Entry 8XQL (electron microscopy, 2.99 A resolution); this record covers chains A and B of the 5 polymer chains in the assembly.

[Chain A]
Name: Guanine nucleotide-binding protein G(t) subunit alpha-3
From: Homo sapiens
Amino-acid sequence (264 residues; each row starts with the number of its first residue; numbers below 1 keep their minus sign (Met-14 is residue -14)):
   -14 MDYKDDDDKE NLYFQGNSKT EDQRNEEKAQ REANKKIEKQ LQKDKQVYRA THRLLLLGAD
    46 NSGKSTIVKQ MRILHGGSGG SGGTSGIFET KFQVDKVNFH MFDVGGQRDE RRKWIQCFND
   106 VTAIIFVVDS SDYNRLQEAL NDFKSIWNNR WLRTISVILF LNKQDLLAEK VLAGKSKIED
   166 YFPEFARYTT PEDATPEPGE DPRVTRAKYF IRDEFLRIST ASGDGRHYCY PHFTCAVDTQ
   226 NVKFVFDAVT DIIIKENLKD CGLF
Disordered / not traced: -14 to 4, 65-69
Residues lining bound ligands: GOQ (8-methoxy-6-nitro-naphtho[1,2-e][1,3]benzodioxole-5-carboxylic acid): Asp236, Ile239, Lys240, Leu243, Phe249

[Chain B]
Name: Guanine nucleotide-binding protein G(I)/G(S)/G(T) subunit beta-1
From: Homo sapiens
Reference sequence: P62873 (GBB1_HUMAN); residue numbers follow UniProt; this construct covers 1-340
Amino-acid sequence (366 residues; each row starts with the number of its first residue):
     1 MSELDQLRQE AEQLKNQIRD ARKACADATL SQITNNIDPV GRIQMRTRRT LRGHLAKIYA
    61 MHWGTDSRLL VSASQDGKLI IWDSYTTNKV HAIPLRSSWV MTCAYAPSGN YVACGGLDNI
   121 CSIYNLKTRE GNVRVSRELA GHTGYLSCCR FLDDNQIVTS SGDTTCALWD IETGQQTTTF
   181 TGHTGDVMSL SLAPDTRLFV SGACDASAKL WDVREGMCRQ TFTGHESDIN AICFFPNGNA
   241 FATGSDDATC RLFDLRADQE LMTYSHDNII CGITSVSFSK SGRLLLAGYD DFNCNVWDAL
   301 KADRAGVLAG HDNRVSCLGV TDDGMAVATG SWDSFLKIWN GSSGGGGSGG GGSSGVSGWR
   361 LFKKIS
Disordered / not traced: 1-2, 344-366
Sequence notes: expression tag (341-366)
Swiss-Prot annotation at these positions:
  - modified residue: Ser2 (N-acetylserine), His266 (Phosphohistidine)

[Chain A / chain B interface]
Pairs across the interface - 63 pairs, chain A then chain B:
  Gln15(A) - Asp83(B)  hydrogen bond
  Gln15(A) - Thr86(B)  hydrogen bond
  Gln15(A) - Asn88(B)  hydrogen bond
  Asn19(A) - Asn88(B)  hydrogen bond
  Asn19(A) - Lys89(B)
  Ile22(A) - Lys89(B)
  Ile22(A) - Val90(B)
  Ile22(A) - His91(B)
  Ile22(A) - Ala92(B)  hydrophobic
  Glu23(A) - Lys89(B)  salt bridge
  Leu26(A) - Gly53(B)
  Leu26(A) - Lys78(B)
  Leu26(A) - Ile80(B)  hydrophobic
  Asp29(A) - Leu55(B)
  Asp29(A) - Lys78(B)  salt bridge
  Lys30(A) - Leu55(B)
  Tyr33(A) - Leu55(B)  hydrophobic
  Tyr33(A) - Ala56(B)
  Tyr33(A) - Asp76(B)
  Ser70(A) - Asp118(B)
  Ser70(A) - Ile120(B)
  Gly71(A) - Asn119(B)
  Ile72(A) - Trp99(B)
  Ile72(A) - Leu117(B)  hydrophobic
  Phe87(A) - Trp99(B)  hydrophobic
  Gly91(A) - Asn119(B)
  Gln92(A) - Leu117(B)
  Gln92(A) - Asn119(B)  hydrogen bond
  Gln92(A) - Gly144(B)
  Gln92(A) - Tyr145(B)
  Arg93(A) - Gly162(B)  hydrogen bond (side chain-backbone)
  Arg93(A) - Asp163(B)
  Arg93(A) - Thr164(B)
  Arg93(A) - Asp186(B)  salt bridge
  Glu95(A) - Asp186(B)
  Arg97(A) - Cys204(B)
  Arg97(A) - Asp228(B)  salt bridge
  Lys98(A) - Tyr145(B)
  Lys98(A) - Met188(B)
  Lys98(A) - Cys204(B)
  Lys98(A) - Asp228(B)  salt bridge
  Lys98(A) - Asp246(B)
  Trp99(A) - Leu117(B)  hydrophobic
  Trp99(A) - Tyr145(B)
  Gln101(A) - Lys57(B)  hydrogen bond (backbone-side chain)
  Gln101(A) - Tyr59(B)
  Gln101(A) - Arg314(B)
  Gln101(A) - Trp332(B)
  Cys102(A) - Lys57(B)
  Cys102(A) - Tyr59(B)
  Cys102(A) - Gln75(B)
  Cys102(A) - Trp99(B)
  Cys102(A) - Met101(B)  hydrophobic
  Phe103(A) - Lys57(B)
  Phe103(A) - Trp99(B)  hydrophobic
  Phe103(A) - Leu117(B)  hydrophobic
  Asn104(A) - Lys57(B)  hydrogen bond
  Asn104(A) - Trp332(B)
  Asp105(A) - Ala56(B)
  Arg135(A) - Asp290(B)  salt bridge
  Trp136(A) - Asp290(B)
  Trp136(A) - Arg314(B)
  Trp136(A) - Trp332(B)  hydrophobic
Also at the interface, not in a pair above, chain A (31 interface residues in all): Arg16, Ala18, Arg34, Arg38, Val89
Also at the interface, not in a pair above, chain B (39 interface residues in all): Thr143, Thr184, Ile270, Cys271

[Summary]
Chain A and chain B form an interface of 31 and 39 residues respectively, with 8 hydrogen bonds and 6 salt
bridges. Among the polar pairs are Glu23(A)-Lys89(B), Asp29(A)-Lys78(B) and Arg93(A)-Asp186(B). Ligands of
chain A: compound GOQ.
Here chain A is Guanine nucleotide-binding protein G(t) subunit alpha-3 and chain B is Guanine
nucleotide-binding protein G(I)/G(S)/G(T) subunit beta-1, both from Homo sapiens. Entry 8XQL (Structure of
human class T GPCR TAS2R14-miniGs/gust complex with Aristolochic acid A) was determined by electron
microscopy, deposited together with 8XQN, 8XQO, 8XQP, 8XQR, 8XQS, 8XQT and 8YKY.
